PDB entry 7T3J | electron microscopy, 3.20 A resolution | chains D and M of the 12 polymer chains in the assembly

Chain D:
Molecule: CRISPR type I-F/YPEST-associated protein Csy3
Reference sequence: A0A444M080 (A0A444M080_PSEAI); residues 21-361 here correspond to UniProt positions 2-342 (UniProt number = residue number - 19)
Amino-acid sequence (360 residues; numbered 2 to 361; the number before each row is that of its first residue):
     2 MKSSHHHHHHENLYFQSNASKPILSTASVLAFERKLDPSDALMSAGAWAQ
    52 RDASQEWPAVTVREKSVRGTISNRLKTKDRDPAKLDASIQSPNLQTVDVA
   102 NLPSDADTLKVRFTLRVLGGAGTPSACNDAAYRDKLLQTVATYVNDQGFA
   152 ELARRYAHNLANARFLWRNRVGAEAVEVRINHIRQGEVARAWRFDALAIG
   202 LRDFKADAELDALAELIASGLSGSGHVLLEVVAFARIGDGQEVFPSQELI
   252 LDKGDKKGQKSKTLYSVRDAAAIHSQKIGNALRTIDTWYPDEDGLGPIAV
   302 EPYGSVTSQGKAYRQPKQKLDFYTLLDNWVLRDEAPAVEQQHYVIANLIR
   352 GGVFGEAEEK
Unresolved in the structure: 2-23, 69-95, 251-260, 359-361
Construct notes: initiating methionine (2); expression tag (3-20)

Chain M:
Molecule: 61-nt RNA strand
Sequence (61 nucleotides; numbered 1 to 61; the number before each row is that of its first residue):
     1 CUAAGAAAUUCACGGCGGGCUUGAUGUCCGCGUCUACCUGAUUCACUGCC
    51 GUAUAGGCAGC

How chain D and chain M interact:
Pairs across the interface (34; chain D residue first):
  Ala-32(D) / U35(M)  sugar contact
  Phe-33(D) / U35(M)  hydrogen bond to the sugar
  Phe-33(D) / A36(M)  sugar contact
  Glu-34(D) / U35(M)  phosphate contact
  Glu-34(D) / A36(M)  phosphate contact
  Arg-35(D) / U35(M)  phosphate contact
  Arg-35(D) / A36(M)  hydrogen bond to the phosphate
  Arg-35(D) / C37(M)  salt bridge to the phosphate
  Lys-66(D) / C44(M)  base contact
  Val-68(D) / C44(M)  sugar contact
  Val-98(D) / C44(M)  phosphate contact
  Trp-168(D) / C38(M)  base contact
  Ser-247(D) / U39(M)  phosphate contact
  Gln-248(D) / U39(M)  hydrogen bond to the sugar
  Gln-248(D) / G40(M)  hydrogen bond to the phosphate
  Leu-250(D) / U39(M)  base contact
  Lys-263(D) / C44(M)  phosphate contact
  His-275(D) / U39(M)  salt bridge to the phosphate
  Gln-277(D) / C37(M)  sugar contact
  Gln-277(D) / C38(M)  phosphate contact
  Gln-277(D) / U39(M)  hydrogen bond to the phosphate
  Lys-278(D) / C38(M)  hydrogen bond to the sugar
  Lys-278(D) / G40(M)  salt bridge to the phosphate
  Asn-281(D) / C38(M)  hydrogen bond to the phosphate
  Arg-284(D) / C37(M)  phosphate contact
  Arg-284(D) / C38(M)  salt bridge to the phosphate
  Glu-302(D) / C38(M)  phosphate contact
  Thr-308(D) / C38(M)  base contact
  Arg-351(D) / A36(M)  hydrogen bond to the sugar
  Gly-352(D) / A36(M)  sugar contact
  Gly-353(D) / U35(M)  hydrogen bond to the sugar
  Gly-353(D) / A36(M)  sugar contact
  Val-354(D) / U35(M)  base contact
  Val-354(D) / A36(M)  base contact
Interface residues without a listed pair, chain D (25 interface residues in all): Arg-169, Pro-246
Interface residues without a listed pair, chain M (8 interface residues in all): A41

Overview:
25 residues of chain D and 8 residues of chain M are in contact; the contacts include 9 hydrogen bonds and 4
salt bridges. Polar pairs include Phe-33(D)/U35(M), Gln-248(D)/U39(M) and Lys-278(D)/C38(M).
Here chain D is CRISPR type I-F/YPEST-associated protein Csy3 and chain M is a 61-nt RNA strand. Entry 7T3J
(Cryo-EM structure of Csy-AcrIF24) was determined by electron microscopy (same publication as 7T3K, 7T3L, 7TAW
and 7TAX).
